PDB entry 8GJ1 | electron microscopy, 3.00 A resolution | chains C and F of the 10 polymer chains in the assembly

== Chain C ==
Name: DNA polymerase III subunit tau
Source organism: Escherichia coli K-12
Notes: EC 2.7.7.7
UniProt: P06710 (DPO3X_ECOLI); residues 1-643 here = UniProt positions 1-643
Chain sequence (643 residues; each row starts with the number of its first residue):
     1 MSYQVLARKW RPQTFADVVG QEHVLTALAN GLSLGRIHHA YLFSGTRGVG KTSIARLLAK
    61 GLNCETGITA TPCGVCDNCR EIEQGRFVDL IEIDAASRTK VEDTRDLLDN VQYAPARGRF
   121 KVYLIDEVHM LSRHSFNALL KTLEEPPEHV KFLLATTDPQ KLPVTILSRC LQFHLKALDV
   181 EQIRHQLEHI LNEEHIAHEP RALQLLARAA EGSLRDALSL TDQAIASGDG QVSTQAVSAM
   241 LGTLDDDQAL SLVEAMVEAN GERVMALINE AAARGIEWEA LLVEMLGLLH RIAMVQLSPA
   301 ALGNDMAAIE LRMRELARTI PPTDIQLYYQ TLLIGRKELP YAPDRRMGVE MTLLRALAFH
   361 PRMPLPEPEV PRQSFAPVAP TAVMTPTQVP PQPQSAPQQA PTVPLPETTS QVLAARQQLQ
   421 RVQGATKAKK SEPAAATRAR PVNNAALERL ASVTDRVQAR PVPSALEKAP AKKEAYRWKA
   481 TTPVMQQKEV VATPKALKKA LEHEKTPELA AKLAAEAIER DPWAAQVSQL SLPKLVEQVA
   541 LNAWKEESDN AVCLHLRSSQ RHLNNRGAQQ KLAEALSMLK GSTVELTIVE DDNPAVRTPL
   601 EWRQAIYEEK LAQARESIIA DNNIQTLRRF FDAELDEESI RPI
Unresolved in the structure: 1-2, 370-643
UniProt features mapped onto this chain:
  - binding site (ATP): Gly45 to Thr52
  - binding site (Zn(2+)): Cys64, Cys73, Cys76, Cys79
  - mutagenesis: Gly118 (G118D: In dnaX2016(Ts); present in both isoforms, unable to grow at 42 degrees Celsius), Glu601 (E601K: In dnaX36(Ts); present only in isoform tau, unable to grow at 42 degrees Celsius)
Bound ions: Mg2+: Thr52 (together with ADP); Zn2+: Cys64, Cys73, Cys76, Cys79
Small-molecule neighbours:
  - ADP (adenosine-5'-diphosphate): Ala7, Arg8, Trp10, Arg11, Pro12, Asp17, Val18, Val19, Gln21, Thr46, Gly48, Val49, Gly50, Lys51, Thr52, Ser53, Leu214, Arg215, Leu218
  - tetrafluoroaluminate (ALF), molecule 1: Thr46, Arg47, Gly48, Lys51, Thr52, Glu127, Thr157, Arg215
  - tetrafluoroaluminate (ALF), molecule 2: Glu144, Thr165, Arg169

== Chain F ==
Name: DNA polymerase III subunit psi
Source organism: Escherichia coli K-12
Notes: EC 2.7.7.7
UniProt: P28632 (HOLD_ECOLI); residue numbers follow UniProt; this construct covers 1-137
Chain sequence (137 residues; each row starts with the number of its first residue):
     1 MTSRRDWQLQ QLGITQWSLR RPGALQGEIA IAIPAHVRLV MVANDLPALT DPLVSDVLRA
    61 LTVSPDQVLQ LTPEKIAMLP QGSHCNSWRL GTDEPLSLEG AQVASPALTD LRANPTARAA
   121 LWQQICTYEH DFFPRND
Unresolved in the structure: 1, 31-137

== How chain C and chain F interact ==
Residue-residue contacts - 21 pairs, chain C then chain F:
  Gln296(C) with Ile29(F)
  Leu297(C) with Leu25(F), hydrophobic; Gln26(F), hydrogen bond (backbone-backbone)
  Ser298(C) with Gln26(F)
  Pro299(C) with Gln26(F)
  Ala317(C) with Glu28(F); Ile29(F)
  Arg318(C) with Glu28(F), salt bridge; Ala30(F)
  Ile320(C) with Ile29(F)
  Pro321(C) with Ala30(F)
  Pro322(C) with Ile29(F), hydrophobic
  Thr323(C) with Trp17(F)
  Leu327(C) with Arg5(F)
  Gln330(C) with Ile14(F); Thr15(F)
  Phe359(C) with Arg5(F), hydrogen bond (backbone-side chain); Gln8(F); Leu9(F), hydrophobic; Leu12(F), hydrophobic
  Pro361(C) with Arg5(F)
Other interface residues (no listed pair), chain C (20 interface residues in all): Thr319, Gln326, Thr331, Ile334, Arg355, His360
Other interface residues (no listed pair), chain F (15 interface residues in all): Gly13, Leu19, Gly27

== Overview ==
20 residues of chain C and 15 residues of chain F are in contact, with 2 hydrogen bonds and 1 salt bridge.
Polar contacts include Arg318(C)-Glu28(F), Phe359(C)-Arg5(F) and Leu297(C)-Gln26(F). Ligands of chain C:
tetrafluoroaluminate and ADP.
Chain C is DNA polymerase III subunit tau and chain F is DNA polymerase III subunit psi, both from Escherichia
coli K-12; the structure, E. coli clamp loader with open clamp on primed template DNA (form 2), was determined
by electron microscopy (same publication as 8GIY, 8GIZ, 8GJ0, 8GJ2 and 8GJ3).
